PDB entry 4XYN | X-ray diffraction, 2.55 A resolution | chains A and B of the 3 polymer chains in the assembly

Chain A (and B):
Molecule: Protein S100-B
Organism: Homo sapiens
Notes: chain B of this document is another copy of the same molecule, construct and numbering; everything in this record applies to it too
UniProt: P04271 (S100B_HUMAN); residues 1-92 here = UniProt positions 1-92
Sequence (92 residues; each row starts with the number of its first residue):
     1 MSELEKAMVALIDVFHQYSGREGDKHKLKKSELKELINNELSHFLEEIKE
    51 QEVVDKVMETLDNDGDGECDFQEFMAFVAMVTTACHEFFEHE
Disordered / not traced: 91-92 (chain B: 92)
UniProt features mapped onto this chain:
  - binding site (Zn(2+)): H16, H26, H86, H91
  - binding site (Ca(2+)): S19, E22, D24, K27, E32, D62, D64, D66, E68, E73
  - modified residue: S2 (Blocked amino end (Ser))
Ion coordination: Ca2+ site 1: S19, E22, D24, K27, E32; Ca2+ site 2: D62, D64, D66, E68, E73

Chain A / chain B interface:
Residue-residue contacts (55; chain A residue first):
  M1(A) with H43(B)
  S2(A) with E40(B), hydrogen bond (side chain-backbone)
  L4(A) with L11(B), hydrophobic; L41(B), hydrophobic
  E5(A) with E40(B); L41(B); S42(B), hydrogen bond (side chain-backbone); H43(B), salt bridge; F44(B), hydrogen bond (side chain-backbone)
  A7(A) with A7(B); A10(B), hydrophobic
  M8(A) with L41(B), hydrophobic; F44(B), hydrophobic; V81(B), hydrophobic; T82(B)
  A10(A) with A7(B), hydrophobic
  L11(A) with L4(B), hydrophobic
  I12(A) with T82(B); C85(B), hydrophobic; H86(B); F89(B), hydrophobic
  V14(A) with L4(B), hydrophobic
  H16(A) with H86(B)
  H26(A) with E90(B), salt bridge; H91(B)
  L36(A) with L4(B), hydrophobic
  E40(A) with S2(B), hydrogen bond (backbone-side chain); E5(B)
  L41(A) with L4(B), hydrophobic; E5(B); M8(B), hydrophobic
  S42(A) with E5(B), hydrogen bond (backbone-side chain)
  H43(A) with M1(B); E5(B), salt bridge
  F44(A) with E5(B); M8(B), hydrophobic
  F71(A) with T82(B); T83(B); H86(B)
  Q72(A) with T83(B)
  M75(A) with A79(B), hydrophobic; T82(B); T83(B)
  V78(A) with M8(B), hydrophobic
  A79(A) with M75(B), hydrophobic
  T82(A) with M8(B); F71(B)
  T83(A) with F71(B); M75(B)
  H86(A) with I12(B); H16(B), hydrogen bond; F71(B)
  F89(A) with H16(B); H26(B)
  E90(A) with H26(B)
Other interface residues (no listed pair), chain A (33 interface residues in all): V9, F15, F74, V81, C85
Other interface residues (no listed pair), chain B (32 interface residues in all): V9, V14, L36, Q72, V78

Overview:
33 residues of chain A face 32 of chain B across their interface, with 6 hydrogen bonds and 3 salt bridges.
Polar contacts include E5(A)-H43(B), H26(A)-E90(B) and S2(A)-E40(B). UniProt lists 4 Zn2+-binding residues and
10 Ca2+-binding residues on chain A.
Both chains are Protein S100-B (Homo sapiens). Entry 4XYN (X-ray structure of Ca(2+)-S100B with human
RAGE-derived W61 peptide) was determined by X-ray diffraction.
